Entry 3OZP (X-ray diffraction, 2.00 A resolution); this record covers chain A.

# Chain A
Protein: N-acetylglucosaminidase
Source organism: Ostrinia furnacalis
Notes: EC 3.2.1.52
UniProt: Q06GJ0 (Q06GJ0_9NEOP); residue numbers follow UniProt; this construct covers 23-594
Chain sequence (572 residues; row label = number of the first residue in the row):
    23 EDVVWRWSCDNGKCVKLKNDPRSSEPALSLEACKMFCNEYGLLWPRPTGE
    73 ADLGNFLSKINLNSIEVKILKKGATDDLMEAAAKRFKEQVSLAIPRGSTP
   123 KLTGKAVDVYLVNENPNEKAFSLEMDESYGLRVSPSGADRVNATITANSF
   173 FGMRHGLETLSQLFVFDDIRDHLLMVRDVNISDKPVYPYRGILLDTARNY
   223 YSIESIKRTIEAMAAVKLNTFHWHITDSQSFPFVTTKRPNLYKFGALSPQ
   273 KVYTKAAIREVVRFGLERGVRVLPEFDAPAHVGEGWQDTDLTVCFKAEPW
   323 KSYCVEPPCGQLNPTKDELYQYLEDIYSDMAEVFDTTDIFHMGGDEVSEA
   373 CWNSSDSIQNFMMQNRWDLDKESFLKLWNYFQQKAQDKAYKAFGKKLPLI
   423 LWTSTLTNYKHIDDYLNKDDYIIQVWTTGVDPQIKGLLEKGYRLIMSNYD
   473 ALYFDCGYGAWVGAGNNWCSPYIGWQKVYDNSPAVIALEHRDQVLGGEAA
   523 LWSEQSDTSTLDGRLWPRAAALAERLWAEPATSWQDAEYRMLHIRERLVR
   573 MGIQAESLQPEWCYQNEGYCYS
Curated features (UniProtKB/Swiss-Prot):
  - active site (Charge relay system): Asp249, His303, Glu368
  - site: Val327 (Important determinant of glycosidic bond specificity), Glu328 (Essential for chitooligosaccharide substrate binding), Trp490 (Essential for chitooligosaccharide substrate binding)
  - glycosylation (N-linked (GlcNAc...) asparagine): Asn164, Asn375
  - mutagenesis: Val327 (V327G: 5.3-fold decrease in Ki for PUGNAc inhibitor as a result of widened active pocket entrance ...), Glu328 (E328A: 19% decrease in catalytic activity with 4MU-beta-GlcNAc as substrate. 8-fold increase in KM for GlcNAc-beta-1,4-GlcNAc. 42-fold increase in Ki for TMG-chitotriomycin inhibitor ...), His433 (H433A: 1389-fold decrease in catalytic activity with 4MU-beta-GlcNAc as substrate), Trp448 (W448A: 2-fold increase in KM, 927-fold decrease in kcat and a 1900-fold decrease in kcat/KM with 4MU-beta-GlcNAc as substrate ...), Trp490 (W490A: 2,277-fold increase in Ki for TMG-chitotriomycin inhibitor. 13-fold increase in KM for GlcNAc-beta-1,4-GlcNAc ...)
Disulfides: Cys31-Cys59, Cys36-Cys55, Cys316-Cys373, Cys326-Cys331, Cys478-Cys491, Cys585-Cys592
Residues lining bound ligands: PUGNAc (OAN; O-(2-acetamido-2-deoxy D-glucopyranosylidene) amino-N-phenylcarbamate): Arg220, His303, Val327, Glu328, Asp367, Glu368, Trp424, Trp448, Tyr475, Asp477, Trp490, Cys491, Trp524, Glu526

# Summary
Ligands of chain A: PUGNAc. Curated annotation (UniProt) lists 3 active-site residues and 5 mutagenesis sites.
Chain A is N-acetylglucosaminidase (Ostrinia furnacalis); the structure, Crystal Structure of insect
beta-N-acetyl-D-hexosaminidase OfHex1 complexed with PUGNAc, was determined by X-ray diffraction (same
publication as 3S6T).
